PDB entry 5HYQ | X-ray diffraction, 2.48 A resolution | chains B and E of the 3 polymer chains in the assembly

Chain B:
Name: Cetuximab heavy chain
From: Mus MUSCULUS, homo sapiens
Sequence (221 residues; numbered 1 to 221; the number before each row is that of its first residue):
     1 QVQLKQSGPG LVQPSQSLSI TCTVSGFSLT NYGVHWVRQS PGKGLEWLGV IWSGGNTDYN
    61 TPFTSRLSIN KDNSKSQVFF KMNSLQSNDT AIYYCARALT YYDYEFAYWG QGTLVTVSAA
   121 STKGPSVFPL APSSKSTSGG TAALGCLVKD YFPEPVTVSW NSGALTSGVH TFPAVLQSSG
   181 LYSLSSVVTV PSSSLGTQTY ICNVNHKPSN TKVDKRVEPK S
Not modelled in the structure: 221
Disulfides: Cys-22/Cys-95, Cys-146/Cys-202

Chain E:
Name: Amidated meditope
Sequence (12 residues; each row starts with the number of its first residue):
     1 CQFDLSTRRL KX
Modified / non-standard residues: CY3 (2-amino-3-mercapto-propionamide) at position 12
Disulfides: Cys-1/CY3_12

Chain B / chain E interface:
Contacting residue pairs (17; chain B residue first):
  Gln-39(B) / Phe-3(E)
  Gln-39(B) / Leu-5(E)
  Ser-40(B) / Phe-3(E)
  Pro-41(B) / Gln-2(E)
  Pro-41(B) / Phe-3(E)
  Pro-41(B) / Leu-5(E)  hydrophobic
  Thr-90(B) / Leu-5(E)
  Ala-91(B) / Leu-5(E)  hydrophobic
  Ile-92(B) / Phe-3(E)  hydrophobic
  Ile-92(B) / Leu-5(E)  hydrophobic
  Ile-92(B) / Arg-8(E)
  Tyr-94(B) / Arg-8(E)
  Gln-111(B) / Arg-8(E)  hydrogen bond (backbone-side chain)
  Gly-112(B) / Arg-8(E)
  Leu-114(B) / Leu-5(E)
  Glu-154(B) / Ser-6(E)  hydrogen bond
  Pro-173(B) / Thr-7(E)
Other interface residues (no listed pair), chain B (13 interface residues in all): Ala-174

In short:
The interface between chain B and chain E involves 13 residues on one side and 6 on the other; the contacts
include 2 hydrogen bonds. Polar pairs include Gln-111(B)/Arg-8(E) and Glu-154(B)/Ser-6(E).
Chain B is Cetuximab heavy chain (Mus MUSCULUS, homo sapiens) and chain E is Amidated meditope; the structure,
Cetuximab Fab in complex with amidated meditope, was determined by X-ray diffraction (same publication as
5ESQ, 5HPM, 5ICX, 5ICY, 5ICZ, 5ID0 and 5ID1).
